Entry 8YJS (electron microscopy, 3.55 A resolution); this record covers chains C and B of the 8 polymer chains in the assembly.

Chain C (and B):
Molecule: Proliferating cell nuclear antigen
Organism: Homo sapiens
Notes: chain B of this document is another copy of the same molecule, construct and numbering; everything in this record applies to it too
Reference sequence: P12004 (PCNA_HUMAN); residue numbers follow UniProt; this construct covers 1-261
Amino-acid sequence (261 residues; numbered 1 to 261; the number before each row is that of its first residue):
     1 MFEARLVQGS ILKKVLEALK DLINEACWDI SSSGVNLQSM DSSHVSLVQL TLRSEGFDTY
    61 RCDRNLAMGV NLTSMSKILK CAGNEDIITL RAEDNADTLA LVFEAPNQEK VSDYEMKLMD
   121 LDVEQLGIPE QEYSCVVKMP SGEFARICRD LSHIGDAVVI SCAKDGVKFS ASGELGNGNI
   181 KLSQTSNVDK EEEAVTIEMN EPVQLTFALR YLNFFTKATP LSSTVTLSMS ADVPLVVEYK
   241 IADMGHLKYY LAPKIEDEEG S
Not modelled in the structure: 255-261 (chain B: 1, 255-261)
Cystine bridges: Cys135-Cys162
Curated features (UniProtKB/Swiss-Prot):
  - DNA-binding region: Arg61 to Lys80
  - modified residue: Lys14 (N6-acetyllysine), Lys77 (N6-acetyllysine), Lys80 (N6-acetyllysine), Tyr211 (Phosphotyrosine), Lys248 (N6-acetyllysine)
  - cross-link (Glycyl lysine isopeptide (Lys-Gly)): Lys164 (interchain with G-Cter in SUMO2), Lys254 (interchain with G-Cter in SUMO2)
  - natural variant: Ser228 (S228I: In ATLD2)
  - mutagenesis: Lys13 (K13R: Inhibits acetylation, recruitment to DNA damage sites, inducible ubiquitination and protein degradation, DNA replication and repair synthesis efficiencies, but homotrimer formation, nuclear ...), Lys14 (K14R: Inhibits acetylation, recruitment to DNA damage sites, inducible ubiquitination and protein degradation, DNA replication and repair synthesis efficiencies, but homotrimer formation, nuclear ...), Lys20 (K20R: Inhibits acetylation, recruitment to DNA damage sites, inducible ubiquitination and protein degradation, DNA replication and repair synthesis efficiencies, but homotrimer formation, nuclear ...), Met40 (M40A: Complete loss of interaction with UHRF2), Ser43 to Val45 (No effect on POLD3-binding. Impairs binding to ALKBH2), Lys77 (K77A: Inhibits recruitment to DNA damage sites, but nuclear localization is similar as the wild-type; in association with A-80 ...), Lys80 (K80A: Inhibits recruitment to DNA damage sites, but nuclear localization is similar as the wild-type; in association with A-77 ...), Gln125 to Ile128 (Strong decrease in POLD3-binding. Impairs binding to ALKBH2), Ile128 (I128A: Complete loss of interaction with UHRF2), Lys164 (K164R: Abolishes ubiquitination. No effect on interaction with SHPRH), Val188 to Lys190 (No effect on POLD3-binding. No effect on ALKBH2-binding), Tyr211 (Y211F: Alters chromatin-associated PCNA stability and its function in DNA replication and repair), 3 further mutagenesis entries in UniProt

Interface between chain C and chain B:
Contacting residue pairs (38; chain C residue first):
  Ser74(C) with Leu175(B)
  Lys77(C) with His153(B); Leu175(B)
  Ile78(C) with Ile154(B), hydrophobic; Leu175(B), hydrophobic
  Lys80(C) with Arg146(B)
  Cys81(C) with Asp150(B), hydrogen bond (side chain-backbone); His153(B)
  Asn107(C) with Glu193(B), hydrogen bond
  Glu109(C) with Leu182(B); Ser183(B), hydrogen bond (backbone-backbone); Glu193(B)
  Lys110(C) with Glu143(B), salt bridge; Arg146(B); Ile147(B); Ile180(B); Lys181(B); Leu182(B)
  Val111(C) with Asn179(B); Ile180(B); Lys181(B), hydrogen bond (backbone-backbone)
  Ser112(C) with Asn179(B); Ile180(B)
  Asp113(C) with Asn177(B); Gly178(B); Asn179(B), hydrogen bond (backbone-backbone)
  Tyr114(C) with Asp150(B); Leu151(B); Ile154(B), hydrophobic; Asn177(B); Gly178(B); Ile180(B)
  Glu115(C) with Gly176(B); Asn177(B), hydrogen bond (backbone-backbone)
  Met116(C) with Gly176(B)
  Lys117(C) with Gly173(B); Glu174(B); Leu175(B), hydrogen bond (backbone-backbone)
Interface residues without a listed pair, chain C (16 interface residues in all): Gln108

In short:
16 residues of chain C and 19 residues of chain B are in contact; the contacts include 7 hydrogen bonds and 1
salt bridge. Polar contacts include Lys110(C)-Glu143(B), Cys81(C)-Asp150(B) and Asn107(C)-Glu193(B). Curated
annotation (UniProt) lists 23 mutagenesis sites on chain C.
Chain C and chain B are both Proliferating cell nuclear antigen (Homo sapiens); the structure, Structure of
the human endogenous PCNA-FEN1 complex - State E, was determined by electron microscopy, deposited together
with 8YJH, 8YJL, 8YJQ, 8YJR, 8YJU, 8YJV, 8YJW and 8YJZ.
